PDB entry 6UGM | electron microscopy, 3.70 A resolution | chains G and J of the 18 polymer chains in the assembly

Chain G:
Molecule: Histone H2A
Source organism: Xenopus laevis
UniProt: Q6AZJ8 (Q6AZJ8_XENLA); residues 12-118 here correspond to UniProt positions 13-119 (UniProt number = residue number + 1)
Amino-acid sequence (107 residues; numbered 12 to 118; the number before each row is that of its first residue):
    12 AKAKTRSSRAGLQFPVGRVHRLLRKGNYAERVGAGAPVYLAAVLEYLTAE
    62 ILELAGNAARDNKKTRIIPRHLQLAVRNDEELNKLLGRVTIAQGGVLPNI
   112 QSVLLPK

Chain J:
Molecule: 146-nt DNA strand
Sequence (146 nucleotides; each row starts with the number of its first residue):
     1 ATCGGATGTATATATCTGACACGTGCCTGGAGACTAGGGAGTAATCCCCT
    51 TGGCGGTTAAAACGCGGGGGACAGCGCGTACGTGCGTTTAAGCGGTGCTA
   101 GAGCTGTCTACGACCAATTGAGCGGCCTCGGCACCGGGATTCTCGA

Interface between chain G and chain J:
Residue-residue contacts - 13 pairs, chain G then chain J:
  Thr-16(G) with DA121(J), sugar contact
  Arg-29(G) with DG122(J), phosphate contact; DC123(J), salt bridge to the phosphate
  Arg-42(G) with DG112(J), phosphate contact; DA113(J), phosphate contact
  Val-43(G) with DG112(J), sugar contact; DA113(J), hydrogen bond to the phosphate
  Gly-44(G) with DG112(J), sugar contact
  Ala-45(G) with DG112(J), phosphate contact
  Lys-75(G) with DC132(J), phosphate contact
  Thr-76(G) with DG131(J), hydrogen bond to the phosphate; DC132(J), hydrogen bond to the phosphate
  Arg-77(G) with DC132(J), hydrogen bond to the phosphate
Also at the interface, not in a pair above, chain G (11 interface residues in all): His-31, Glu-41
Also at the interface, not in a pair above, chain J (8 interface residues in all): DA133

Overview:
Chain G and chain J form an interface of 11 and 8 residues respectively; the contacts include 4 hydrogen bonds
and 1 salt bridge. Polar pairs include Val-43(G)/DA113(J), Thr-76(G)/DG131(J) and Thr-76(G)/DC132(J).
Chain G is Histone H2A (Xenopus laevis) and chain J is a 146-nt DNA strand; the structure, Structural basis of
COMPASS eCM recognition of an unmodified nucleosome, was determined by electron microscopy.
